8EUY - chains 1 and Q of the 40 polymer chains in the assembly; structure by electron microscopy, 3.00 A resolution.

== Chain 1 ==
Molecule: 3497-nt RNA strand
Source organism: Schizosaccharomyces pombe
Sequence (3497 nucleotides; row label = number of the first residue in the row; note: 1 number in that range is skipped by the numbering (no residue carries it; nothing is unmodelled there)):
     1 AUUUGACCUCAAAUCAGGUAGGACUACGCGCUGAACUUAAGCAUAUCAAU
    51 AAGCGCAGGAAAAGAAAAUAACCAUGAUUCCCUCAGUAACGGCGAGUGAA
   101 GCGGGAAAAGCUCAAAUUUGAAAUCUGGCAACAUUUCUUUUGUUGUCCGA
   151 GUUGUAAUUUCAAGAAGCUGCUUUGAGUGUAGACGAUCGGUCUAAGUUCC
   201 UUGGAACAGGACGUCAGAGAGGGUGAGAACCCCGUCUUUGGUCGAUUGGA
   251 UAUGCCAUAUAAAGCGCUUUCGAAGAGUCGAGUUGUUUGGGAAUGCAGCU
   301 CUAAAUGGGUGGUAAAUUUCAUCUAAAGCUAAAUAUUGGCGAGAGACCGA
   351 UAGCGAACAAGUAGAGUGAUCGAAAGAUGAAAAGAACUUUGAAAAGAGAG
   401 UUAAAUAGUACGUGAAAUUGCUGAAAGGGAAGCAUUGGAAAUCAGUCUUA
   451 CCUGGGUGAGAUCAGUAGUCUCUUCGCGAGACUAUGCACUCUGAACCUGU
   501 GGUAGGUCAGCAUCAGUUUUCGGGGGCGGAAAAAGAAUAAGGGAAGGUGG
   551 CUUUCCGGGUUCUGCCUGGGGAGUGUUUAUAG
  582A C
   583 CC
   586 UUGUUGUAAUACGUCCACUGGGGACUGAGGACUGCGGCUUCGUGCCAAGG
   636 AUGCUGACAUAAUGGUUUUCAAUGGCCCGUCUUGAAACACGGACCAAGGA
   686 GUCUAGCAUCUAUGCGAGUGUUUGGGUGAUGAAAACCCAUCCGCGAAAUG
   736 AAAGUGAAUGCAGGUGGGAACGCCCUUGUGGCGUGCACCAUCGACCGACC
   786 CGGAAGUUUGUCAAUGGAAGGGUUUGAGUAAGAGCAUAGCUGUUGGGACC
   836 CGAAAGAUGGUGAACUAUGCCUGAAUAGGGUGAAGCCAGAGGAAACUCUG
   886 GUGGAGGCUCGUAGAGAUUCUGACGUGCAAAUCGAUCUUCAAAUUUGGGU
   936 AUAGGGGCGAAAGACUAAUCGAACCAUCUAGUAGCUGGUUCCUGCCGAAG
   986 UUUCCCUCAGGAUAGCAGAAACUCAGAUCAGUUUUAUGAGGUAAAGCGAA
  1036 UGAUUAGAGGUCUUGGGGAAGGAAUUUCCUCAACCUAUUCUCAAACUUUA
  1086 AAUAUGUAAGACGCCCUUGUCGCUUAAUUGGACGUGGGCCAUCGAAUGAG
  1136 AGUUUCUAGUGGGCCAUUUUUGGUAAGCAGAACUGGCGAUGCGGGAUGAA
  1186 CCGAACGUGAGGUUAAGGUGCCGGAAUGUACGCUCAUCAGACACCAGAAA
  1236 AGGUGUUAGUUCAUCUAGACAGCAGGACGGUGGCCAUGGAAGUCGGAAUC
  1286 CGCUAAGGAGUGUGUAACAACUCACCUGCCGAAUGAACUAGCCCUGAAAA
  1336 UGGAUGGCGCUUAAGCGUACUACCCAUACCUCACCGUCUGGGUUAGCUUU
  1386 GAGAAGCUCAGACGAGUAGGCAGGCGUGGAGGUUUGUGACGAAGCCUUGG
  1436 GCGUGAGCCUGGGUCGAACAGCCUCUAGUGCAGAUCUUGGUGGAAGUAGC
  1486 AAAUAUUCAAAUGAGAACUUUGAAGACUGAAGUGGGGAAAGGUUCCAUGU
  1536 GAACAGCAGUUGGACAUGGGUUAGUCGAUCCUAAGAGAUAGGGAAGCUCC
  1586 GUAUGAAAGUUGCACGAUUUUUCGUGCCUCCUAUCGAAAGGGAAUCCGGU
  1636 UAAUAUUCCGGAACCAGAAGGUGGAAUCAACACGGCAACGUAAAUGAAGU
  1686 UGGAGACGUCGGCGGGAGCCCUGGGAAGAGUUCUCUUUUCUUUUUAACAA
  1736 ACCAUUGAACUACCCUGAAAUCGGUUUAUCCGGAGCUAGGGUAUGGUGUU
  1786 UGGAAGAGUUCAGCGCCUCAUGCUGAAUCCGGUGCGCUCUCGACGGCCCU
  1836 UGAAAAUCCAACGGAAGAAUGGACCUUCGGGUCCUUGUUUUCACAUCUGG
  1886 UCGUACUCAUAACCGCAGCAGGUCUCCAAGGUGAACAGCCUCUAGUUGAU
  1936 AGAACAAUGUAGAUAAGGGAAGUCGGCAAAAUGGAUCCGUAACUUCGGGA
  1986 UAAGGAUUGGCUCUAAGGGUUGGGUACGUUGGGCCUUGGAACCUGAACGG
  2036 UUGCUGGACUGAGCGUGGACCGAUGUCUUUUCUCGCCUUUCGGGGUGAGA
  2086 AGGGAUGUUGGACCUGCUUGGACCUUGGCGGCCGGGAAGUCCUUGGUCGG
  2136 GCUUUUCUCCUUCUCGGGGAUUAUGCUCUUACUGGCGUACGUUUAACAAC
  2186 CAACUUAGAACUGGUACGGACAAGGGGAAUCUGACUGUCUAAUUAAAACA
  2236 UAGCAUUGCGAUGGCCAGAAAGUGGUGUUGACGCAAUGUGAUUUCUGCCC
  2286 AGUGCUCUGAAUGUCAAAGUGAAGAAAUUCAACCAAGCGCGGGUAAACGG
  2336 CGGGAGUAACUAUGACUCUCUUAAGGUAGCCAAAUGCCUCGUCAUCUAAC
  2386 UAGUGACGCGCAUGAAUGGAUUAACGAGAUUCCCACUGUCCCUAUCUACU
  2436 AUCUAGCGAAACCACAGCCUGGGGAACGGGCCAGGCAAAAUCAGCGGGGA
  2486 AAGAAGACCCUGUUGAGCUUGACUCUAGUUUGACAUUGUGAAGAGACAUA
  2536 GAGGGUGUAGGAUAAGUGGGAGUAUGUUUCGGCAUACGCCGGUGAAAUAC
  2586 CACUACCUUUAUCGUUUCUUUACUUAAUCAAUGAAGCGGAAUUGGGAUUU
  2636 AUUUCCCAUAUUCUAGCGUUAAAGUUUCUUCGCGAACUGAUCCGCGUUGA
  2686 UGACAUUGUCAGGUGGGGAGUUUGGCUGGGGCGGCACAUCUGUUAAAAGA
  2736 UAACGCAGGUGUCCUAAGGGGGACUCAUCGAGAACAGAAAUCUCGAGUAG
  2786 AAUAAAAGGGUAAAAGUCCCCUUGAUUUUGAUUUUCAGUGUGAAUACAAA
  2836 CCAUGAAAGUGUGGCCUAUCGAUCCUUUGUUCCCUCGAAAUUUGAGGACA
  2886 GAGGUGCCAGAAAAGUUACCACAGGGAUAACUGGCUUGUGGCAGCCAAGC
  2936 GUUCAUAGCGACGUUGCUUUUUGAUUCUUCGAUGUCGGCUCUUCCUAUCA
  2986 UACCGAAGCAGAAUUCGGUAAGCGUUGGAUUGUUCACCCACUAAUAGGGA
  3036 ACGUGAGCUGGGUUUAGACCGUCGUGAGACAGGUUAGUUUUACCCUACUG
  3086 AUGAAGUGUCGUCGCAAUGGUAAUUCAACUUAGUACGAGAGGAACCGUUG
  3136 AUUCAGAUCAUUGGUAUUUGCGGCUGCCUGACAAGGCAAUGCCGCGGAGC
  3186 UAUCAUCUGCUGGAUAACGGCUGAACGCCUCUAAGCCAGAAUCCGUGCCA
  3236 GAAAGCGACGAUUUUUUGGUCCGCAUGAUUUAUAUGUAUAAAAAUAGAGG
  3286 UAGGACUUGUUCCUACUCUCCUGUAUCGUAGAAGAUGGGCGAUGGUUGAU
  3336 GAAACGGAAGUGUUUUAUUGACUUGUCCAUGAAAUUCCAUUGAAAUCUUG
  3386 UGCGGAAUCGAAUCCAUUGCAUACGACUUUAAUGUGGAACGGGGUAUUGU
  3436 AAGCAGUAGAGUAGCCUUGUUGUUACGAUCUGCUGAGAUUAAGCCUUUGU
  3486 UCCCAAGAUUUG
Disordered / not traced: 1-2, 37-47, 92-93, 288-293, 315-318, 474-476, 552-572, 582A, 733-748, 775-815, 849-955, 991-994, 1026-1087, 1095-1129, 1228-1231, 1249-1318, 1332-1340, 1486-2436, 2471-3093, 3157-3178, 3247-3252, 3262-3268, 3290-3297, 3376-3384, 3435-3470, 3476-3479
Construct notes: conflict U3196 (C6346 in 157310483)

== Chain Q ==
Molecule: 60S ribosomal protein L18-A
Source organism: Schizosaccharomyces pombe
UniProt: Q10192 (RL18A_SCHPO); residues 1-187 here = UniProt positions 1-187
Sequence (187 residues; each row starts with the number of its first residue):
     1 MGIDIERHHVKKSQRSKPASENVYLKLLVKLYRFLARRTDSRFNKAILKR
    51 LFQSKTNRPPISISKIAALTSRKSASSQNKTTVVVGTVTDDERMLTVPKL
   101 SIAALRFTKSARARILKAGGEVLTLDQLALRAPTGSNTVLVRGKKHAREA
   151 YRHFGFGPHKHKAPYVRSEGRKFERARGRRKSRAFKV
Disordered / not traced: 1-12, 148-187
UniProt features mapped onto this chain:
  - modified residue: Ser16 (Phosphoserine), Ser64 (Phosphoserine), Thr87 (Phosphothreonine), Thr89 (Phosphothreonine), Thr134 (Phosphothreonine), Ser136 (Phosphoserine), Thr138 (Phosphothreonine)

== Interface between chain 1 and chain Q ==
Contacting residue pairs (84):
  U696(1) with Ser13(Q), phosphate contact; Ser54(Q), hydrogen bond to the phosphate; Thr56(Q), hydrogen bond to the phosphate
  A697(1) with Ser13(Q), phosphate contact; Ala19(Q), sugar contact; Ser20(Q), phosphate contact; Glu21(Q), phosphate contact; Ser54(Q), phosphate contact; Lys55(Q), hydrogen bond to the phosphate
  U698(1) with Ser20(Q), hydrogen bond to the phosphate; Asn22(Q), phosphate contact; Lys55(Q), hydrogen bond to the base
  G699(1) with Lys55(Q), hydrogen bond to the base; Arg106(Q), salt bridge to the phosphate
  C700(1) with Lys55(Q), base contact; Lys109(Q), hydrogen bond to the phosphate
  G701(1) with Pro60(Q), base contact; Thr87(Q), hydrogen bond to the base; Thr108(Q), phosphate contact; Lys109(Q), salt bridge to the phosphate
  A702(1) with Thr89(Q), phosphate contact; Asp90(Q), hydrogen bond to the phosphate; Glu92(Q), hydrogen bond to the sugar; Thr108(Q), hydrogen bond to the phosphate; Ser110(Q), phosphate contact
  G753(1) with Arg50(Q), sugar contact; Leu140(Q), hydrogen bond to the base
  A754(1) with Arg42(Q), salt bridge to the phosphate; Phe43(Q), hydrogen bond to the phosphate
  A755(1) with Ser41(Q), phosphate contact; Arg42(Q), salt bridge to the phosphate; Phe43(Q), hydrogen bond to the phosphate; Gly135(Q), sugar contact; Ser136(Q), phosphate contact; Asn137(Q), hydrogen bond to the sugar; Thr138(Q), sugar contact
  C756(1) with Ser136(Q), phosphate contact; Asn137(Q), sugar contact
  C767(1) with Ser74(Q), sugar contact
  G768(1) with Arg72(Q), phosphate contact; Lys73(Q), phosphate contact; Ser74(Q), hydrogen bond to the phosphate
  U769(1) with Leu69(Q), sugar contact; Val141(Q), sugar contact; Arg142(Q), hydrogen bond to the sugar
  G770(1) with Lys65(Q), salt bridge to the phosphate; Arg142(Q), sugar contact; Gly143(Q), sugar contact; Lys144(Q), phosphate contact; Lys145(Q), phosphate contact
  C771(1) with Lys144(Q), phosphate contact; Lys145(Q), phosphate contact; His146(Q), sugar contact
  A772(1) with His146(Q), salt bridge to the phosphate
  A816(1) with Ser64(Q), hydrogen bond to the base; Lys65(Q), salt bridge to the phosphate; Ala68(Q), base contact; Asp91(Q), sugar contact; Arg93(Q), hydrogen bond to the sugar; Lys144(Q), sugar contact
  G817(1) with Ser62(Q), phosphate contact; Lys65(Q), phosphate contact; Asp90(Q), hydrogen bond to the base; Asp91(Q), hydrogen bond to the base; Glu92(Q), hydrogen bond to the base; Arg93(Q), hydrogen bond to the base
  A818(1) with Thr89(Q), hydrogen bond to the base; Ala147(Q), phosphate contact
  G819(1) with Lys55(Q), hydrogen bond to the base; Ala147(Q), phosphate contact
  A1005(1) with Gln14(Q), hydrogen bond to the phosphate
  A1006(1) with Gln14(Q), hydrogen bond to the phosphate; Asn57(Q), sugar contact; Lys145(Q), hydrogen bond to the phosphate
  C1007(1) with Gln53(Q), hydrogen bond to the phosphate; Lys145(Q), salt bridge to the phosphate
  U1378(1) with Arg37(Q), phosphate contact; Arg38(Q), phosphate contact
  U1379(1) with Phe34(Q), sugar contact; Arg37(Q), salt bridge to the phosphate; Arg38(Q), salt bridge to the phosphate
  A1389(1) with Lys30(Q), sugar contact; Arg37(Q), hydrogen bond to the base
  A1390(1) with Lys26(Q), base contact
Interface residues without a listed pair, chain 1 (30 interface residues in all): G703, C820
Interface residues without a listed pair, chain Q (55 interface residues in all): Ala46, Lys80, Phe107, Thr134

== Summary ==
30 residues of chain 1 face 55 of chain Q across their interface; the contacts include 30 hydrogen bonds and
10 salt bridges. Among the polar pairs are U698(1)-Lys55(Q), G699(1)-Lys55(Q) and G701(1)-Thr87(Q).
Chain 1 is a 3497-nt RNA strand and chain Q is 60S ribosomal protein L18-A, both from Schizosaccharomyces
pombe; the structure, Ytm1 associated nascent 60S ribosome (-fkbp39) State 1A, was determined by electron
microscopy, deposited together with 8ESQ, 8ESR, 8ETC, 8ETG, 8ETH, 8ETI and 3 further entries.
